PDB entry 7XVM | X-ray diffraction, 2.84 A resolution | chains G and J of the 22 polymer chains in the assembly

# Chain G
Molecule: Histone H2A type 1-B/E
Organism: Homo sapiens
UniProtKB: P04908 (H2A1B_HUMAN); residues 0-129 here correspond to UniProt positions 1-130 (UniProt number = residue number + 1)
Sequence (132 residues; row label = number of the first residue in the row; numbers below 1 keep their minus sign (Gly-2 is residue -2)):
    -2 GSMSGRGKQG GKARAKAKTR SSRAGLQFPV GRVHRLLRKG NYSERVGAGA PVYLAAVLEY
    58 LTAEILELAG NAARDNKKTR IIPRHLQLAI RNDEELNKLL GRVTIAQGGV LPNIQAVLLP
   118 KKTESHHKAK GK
Not modelled in the structure: -2 to 10, 125-129
Sequence notes: expression tag (-2 to -1)
Metal / ion sites: Ca2+: Glu91 (shared with 1 residue of chain D)
Swiss-Prot annotation at these positions:
  - modified residue: Ser1 (N-acetylserine), Arg3 (Citrulline), Lys5 (N6-(2-hydroxyisobutyryl)lysine), Lys9 (N6-(2-hydroxyisobutyryl)lysine), Lys13 (N6-(beta-hydroxybutyryl)lysine), Lys36 (N6-(2-hydroxyisobutyryl)lysine), Lys74 (N6-(2-hydroxyisobutyryl)lysine), Lys75 (N6-(2-hydroxyisobutyryl)lysine), Lys95 (N6-(2-hydroxyisobutyryl)lysine), Gln104 (N5-methylglutamine), Lys118 (N6-(2-hydroxyisobutyryl)lysine), Lys119 (N6-crotonyllysine), Thr120 (Phosphothreonine), Lys125 (N6-crotonyllysine)
  - cross-link (Glycyl lysine isopeptide (Lys-Gly)): Lys13 (interchain with G-Cter in ubiquitin), Lys15 (interchain with G-Cter in ubiquitin), Lys119 (interchain with G-Cter in ubiquitin)

# Chain J
Molecule: 169-nt DNA strand
Organism: synthetic construct
Sequence (169 nucleotides; numbered -82 to 86; the number before each row is that of its first residue; numbers below 1 keep their minus sign (DG-82 is residue -82)):
   -82 GCTTTTTTTT TTCACAATCC CGGTGCCGAG GCCGCTCAAT TGGTCGTAGA CAGCTCTAGC
   -22 ACCGCTTAAA CGCACGTACG GATTCCGTAC GTGCGTTTAA GCGGTGCTAG AGCTGTCTAC
    38 GACCAATTGA GCGGCCTCGG CACCGGGATT GTGAAAAAAA AAAGCTGCA
Metal / ion sites: Ca2+ site 1: DG-52 (shared with 1 residue of chain I); Ca2+ site 2: DG51 (shared with 1 residue of chain I)

# How chain G and chain J interact
Pairs across the interface (19):
  Arg11(G) with DG-41(J), phosphate contact
  Ala12(G) with DT-42(J), phosphate contact; DG-41(J), phosphate contact
  Lys13(G) with DT-43(J), base contact; DT-42(J), hydrogen bond to the sugar
  Ala14(G) with DT-42(J), sugar contact
  Lys15(G) with DT-43(J), phosphate contact; DT-42(J), hydrogen bond to the phosphate
  Thr16(G) with DT-43(J), hydrogen bond to the phosphate
  Arg17(G) with DT-43(J), salt bridge to the phosphate
  Arg20(G) with DT-42(J), salt bridge to the phosphate
  Gly28(G) with DA-44(J), sugar contact; DT-43(J), phosphate contact
  Arg29(G) with DA-44(J), phosphate contact
  Arg32(G) with DA-44(J), salt bridge to the phosphate
  Arg42(G) with DG-37(J), base contact; DA-35(J), sugar contact
  Arg77(G) with DA-54(J), hydrogen bond to the phosphate; DG-53(J), salt bridge to the phosphate
Interface residues without a listed pair, chain J (9 interface residues in all): DA-45

# In short
13 residues of chain G and 9 residues of chain J are in contact; the contacts include 4 hydrogen bonds and 4
salt bridges. Among the polar pairs are Lys13(G)-DT-42(J), Lys15(G)-DT-42(J) and Thr16(G)-DT-43(J).
Here chain G is Histone H2A type 1-B/E (Homo sapiens) and chain J is a 169-nt DNA strand (synthetic
construct). Entry 7XVM (Crystal Structure of Nucleosome-H5 Linker Histone Assembly (sticky-169a DNA fragment))
was determined by X-ray diffraction.
